Entry 8S7G (electron microscopy, 3.43 A resolution); this record covers chains L and T of the 14 polymer chains in the assembly.

== Chain L ==
Name: Protein RecA
Source organism: Pseudomonas aeruginosa
UniProt: P08280 (RECA_PSEAE); residue numbers follow UniProt; this construct covers 2-346
Chain sequence (361 residues; each row starts with the number of its first residue; numbers below 1 keep their minus sign (Met-14 is residue -14)):
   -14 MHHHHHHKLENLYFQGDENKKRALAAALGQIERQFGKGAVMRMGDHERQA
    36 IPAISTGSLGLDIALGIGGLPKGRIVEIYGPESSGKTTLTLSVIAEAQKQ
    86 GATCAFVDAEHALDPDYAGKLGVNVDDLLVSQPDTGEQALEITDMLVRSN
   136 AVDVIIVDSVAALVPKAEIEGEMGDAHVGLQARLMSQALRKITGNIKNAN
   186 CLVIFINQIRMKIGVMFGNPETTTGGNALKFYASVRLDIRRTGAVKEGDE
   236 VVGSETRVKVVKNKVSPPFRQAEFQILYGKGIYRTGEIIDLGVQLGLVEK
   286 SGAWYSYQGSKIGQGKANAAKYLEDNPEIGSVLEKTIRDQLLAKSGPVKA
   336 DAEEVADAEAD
Disordered / not traced: -14 to 0, 329-346
Construct notes: initiating methionine (-14); expression tag (-13 to 1)
Ion coordination: Mg2+: Thr72, Asp143 (together with ATP-gamma-S)
Residues lining bound ligands:
  - ATP-gamma-S, molecule 1: Pro66, Glu67, Ser68, Ser69, Gly70, Lys71, Thr72, Thr73, Asp99, Tyr102, Asp143, Tyr263
  - ATP-gamma-S, molecule 2: Phe216, Lys247, Asn248, Lys249, Val250, Ser251, Pro252, Pro253
Curated features (UniProtKB/Swiss-Prot):
  - binding site (ATP): Gly65 to Thr72
From the paper describing this entry:
  - mutagenesis - F202A: decreased binding to the 36-nt DNA strand (chain T)
  - mutagenesis - M201A: unchanged binding to the 36-nt DNA strand (chain T)

== Chain T ==
Molecule: 36-nt DNA strand
Sequence (36 nucleotides; row label = number of the first residue in the row):
     7 TTTTTTTTTTTTTTTTTTTTTTTTTTTTTTTTTTTT

== Interface between chain L and chain T ==
Pairs across the interface (18; chain L residue first):
  Val163(L) - DT10(T)  base contact
  Gly164(L) - DT10(T)  base contact
  Ala167(L) - DT9(T)  phosphate contact
  Ala167(L) - DT10(T)  phosphate contact
  Arg168(L) - DT8(T)  hydrogen bond to the base
  Arg168(L) - DT9(T)  hydrogen bond to the sugar
  Ser171(L) - DT9(T)  hydrogen bond to the phosphate
  Arg195(L) - DT12(T)  salt bridge to the phosphate
  Arg195(L) - DT13(T)  phosphate contact
  Met196(L) - DT12(T)  sugar contact
  Met196(L) - DT13(T)  hydrogen bond to the phosphate
  Ile198(L) - DT12(T)  base contact
  Ile198(L) - DT13(T)  base contact
  Thr209(L) - DT12(T)  phosphate contact
  Gly210(L) - DT11(T)  phosphate contact
  Gly211(L) - DT10(T)  phosphate contact
  Gly211(L) - DT11(T)  hydrogen bond to the phosphate
  Asn212(L) - DT10(T)  phosphate contact
Also at the interface, not in a pair above, chain L (15 interface residues in all): Arg175, Lys197, Ala213
Also at the interface, not in a pair above, chain T (7 interface residues in all): DT14

== Summary ==
The interface between chain L and chain T involves 15 residues on one side and 7 on the other; the contacts
include 5 hydrogen bonds and 1 salt bridge. Polar contacts include Arg168(L)-DT8(T), Arg168(L)-DT9(T) and
Ser171(L)-DT9(T). The paper reports that F202A of chain L reduces binding to the 36-nt DNA strand (chain T);
M201A of chain L leaves binding to the 36-nt DNA strand (chain T) unchanged.
Chain L is Protein RecA (Pseudomonas aeruginosa) and chain T is a 36-nt DNA strand; the structure, Cryo-EM
structure of Pseudomonas aeruginosa Recombinase A (RecA) in complex with LexAS125A mutant, was determined by
electron microscopy, deposited together with 8S70 and 8B0V.
